7X75 - chains D and P of the 15 polymer chains in the assembly; structure by electron microscopy, 3.45 A resolution.

# Chain D
Molecule: DNA-directed RNA polymerase subunit beta'
From: Streptomyces coelicolor A3(2)
Notes: EC 2.7.7.6
Reference sequence: Q8CJT1 (RPOC_STRCO); residue numbers follow UniProt; this construct covers 1-1299
Chain sequence (1307 residues; row label = number of the first residue in the row):
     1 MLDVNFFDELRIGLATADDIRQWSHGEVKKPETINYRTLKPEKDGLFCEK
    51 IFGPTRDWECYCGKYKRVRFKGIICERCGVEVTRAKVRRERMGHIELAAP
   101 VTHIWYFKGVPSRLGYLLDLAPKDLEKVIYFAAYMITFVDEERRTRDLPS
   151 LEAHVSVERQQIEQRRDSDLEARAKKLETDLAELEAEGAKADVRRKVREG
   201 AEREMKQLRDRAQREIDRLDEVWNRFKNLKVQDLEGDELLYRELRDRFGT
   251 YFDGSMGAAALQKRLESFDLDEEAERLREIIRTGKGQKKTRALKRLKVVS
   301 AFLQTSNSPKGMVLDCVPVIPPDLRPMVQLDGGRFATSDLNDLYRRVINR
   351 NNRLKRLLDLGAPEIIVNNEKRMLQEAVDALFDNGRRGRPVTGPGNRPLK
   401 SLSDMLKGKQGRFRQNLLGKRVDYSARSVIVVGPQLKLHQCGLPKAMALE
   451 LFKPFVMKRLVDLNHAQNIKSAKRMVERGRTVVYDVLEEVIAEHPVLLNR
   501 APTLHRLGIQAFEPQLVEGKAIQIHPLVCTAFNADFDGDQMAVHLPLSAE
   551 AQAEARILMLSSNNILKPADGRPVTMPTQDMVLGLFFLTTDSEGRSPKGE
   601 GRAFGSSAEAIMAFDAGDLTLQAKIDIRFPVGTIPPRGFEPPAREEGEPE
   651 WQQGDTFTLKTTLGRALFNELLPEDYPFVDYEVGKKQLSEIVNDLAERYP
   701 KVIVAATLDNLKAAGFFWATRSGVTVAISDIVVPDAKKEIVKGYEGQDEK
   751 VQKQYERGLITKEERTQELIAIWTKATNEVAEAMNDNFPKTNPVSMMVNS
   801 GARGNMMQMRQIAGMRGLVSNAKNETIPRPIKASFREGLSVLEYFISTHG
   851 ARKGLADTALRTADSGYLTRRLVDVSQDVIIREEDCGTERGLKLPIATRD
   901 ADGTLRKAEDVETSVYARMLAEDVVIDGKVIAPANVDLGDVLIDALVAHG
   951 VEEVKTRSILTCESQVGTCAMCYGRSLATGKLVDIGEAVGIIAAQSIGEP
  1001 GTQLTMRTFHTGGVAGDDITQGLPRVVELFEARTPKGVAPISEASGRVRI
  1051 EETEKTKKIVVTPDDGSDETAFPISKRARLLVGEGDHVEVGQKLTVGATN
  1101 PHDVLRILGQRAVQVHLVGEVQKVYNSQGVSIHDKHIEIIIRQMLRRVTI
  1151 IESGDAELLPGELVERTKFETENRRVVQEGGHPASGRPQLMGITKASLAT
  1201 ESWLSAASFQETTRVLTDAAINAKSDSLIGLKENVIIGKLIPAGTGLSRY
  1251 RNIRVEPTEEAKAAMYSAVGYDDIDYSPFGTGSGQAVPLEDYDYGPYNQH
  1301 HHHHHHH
Disordered / not traced: 1-6, 1266-1307
Sequence notes: expression tag (1300-1307)
Metal / ion sites: Zn2+ site 1: Cys60, Cys62, Cys75, Cys78; Mg2+: Asp535, Asp539; Zn2+ site 2: Cys886, Cys962, Cys969, Cys972
Swiss-Prot annotation at these positions:
  - binding site (Zn(2+)): Cys60, Cys62, Cys75, Cys78, Cys886, Cys962, Cys969, Cys972
  - binding site (Mg(2+)): Asp535, Asp537, Asp539
What the authors report for this chain:
  - binding site for the 84-nt DNA strand: Tyr36, Arg37

# Chain P
Molecule: 84-nt DNA strand
Sequence (84 nucleotides; numbered 1 to 84; the number before each row is that of its first residue):
     1 GGCGACCCGGCGCCCGCTACGGAGTCAACTACGGGTAGGGGGTATCGGGC
    51 AACGCGGCACTGAACACCGTTGTCATGTGCCTTG

# Chain D / chain P interface
Pairs across the interface (19; chain D residue first):
  Gly286(D) - DC3(P)  phosphate contact
  Gln287(D) - DC3(P)  phosphate contact
  Lys409(D) - DC15(P)  salt bridge to the phosphate
  Lys409(D) - DG16(P)  salt bridge to the phosphate
  Arg414(D) - DC14(P)  salt bridge to the phosphate
  Arg421(D) - DT18(P)  salt bridge to the phosphate
  Arg427(D) - DC17(P)  hydrogen bond to the base
  Arg427(D) - DT18(P)  phosphate contact
  Arg427(D) - DA19(P)  phosphate contact
  Ala501(D) - DG16(P)  base contact
  Ala501(D) - DC17(P)  base contact
  Gln540(D) - DT18(P)  hydrogen bond to the base
  Thr862(D) - DC15(P)  base contact
  Ala863(D) - DC15(P)  sugar contact
  Gly866(D) - DC15(P)  sugar contact
  Gln1210(D) - DG12(P)  phosphate contact
  Gln1210(D) - DC13(P)  phosphate contact
  Glu1211(D) - DG12(P)  phosphate contact
  Thr1213(D) - DG12(P)  hydrogen bond to the phosphate
Also at the interface, not in a pair above, chain D (19 interface residues in all): Arg386, Gly408, Pro502, Tyr867, Arg1214
Also at the interface, not in a pair above, chain P (11 interface residues in all): DG2, DC11

# Summary
The interface between chain D and chain P involves 19 residues on one side and 11 on the other, with 3
hydrogen bonds and 4 salt bridges. Polar contacts include Arg427(D)-DC17(P), Gln540(D)-DT18(P) and
Thr1213(D)-DG12(P). From the paper: a binding site for the 84-nt DNA strand at Tyr36(D) and Arg37(D).
Here chain D is DNA-directed RNA polymerase subunit beta' (Streptomyces coelicolor A3(2)) and chain P is an
84-nt DNA strand. Entry 7X75 (Cryo-EM structure of Streptomyces coelicolor RNAP-promoter open complex with
three Zur dimers) was determined by electron microscopy (same publication as 7VO0, 7VO9, 7VPD, 7VPZ, 7X74 and
7X76).
